Entry 4M3T (X-ray diffraction, 1.90 A resolution); this record covers chains A and T of the 3 polymer chains in the assembly.

Chain A:
Protein: DNA polymerase
Source organism: Enterobacteria phage RB69
Notes: EC 2.7.7.7
UniProt: Q38087 (DPOL_BPR69); residues 1-903 here = UniProt positions 1-903
Amino-acid sequence (903 residues; row label = number of the first residue in the row):
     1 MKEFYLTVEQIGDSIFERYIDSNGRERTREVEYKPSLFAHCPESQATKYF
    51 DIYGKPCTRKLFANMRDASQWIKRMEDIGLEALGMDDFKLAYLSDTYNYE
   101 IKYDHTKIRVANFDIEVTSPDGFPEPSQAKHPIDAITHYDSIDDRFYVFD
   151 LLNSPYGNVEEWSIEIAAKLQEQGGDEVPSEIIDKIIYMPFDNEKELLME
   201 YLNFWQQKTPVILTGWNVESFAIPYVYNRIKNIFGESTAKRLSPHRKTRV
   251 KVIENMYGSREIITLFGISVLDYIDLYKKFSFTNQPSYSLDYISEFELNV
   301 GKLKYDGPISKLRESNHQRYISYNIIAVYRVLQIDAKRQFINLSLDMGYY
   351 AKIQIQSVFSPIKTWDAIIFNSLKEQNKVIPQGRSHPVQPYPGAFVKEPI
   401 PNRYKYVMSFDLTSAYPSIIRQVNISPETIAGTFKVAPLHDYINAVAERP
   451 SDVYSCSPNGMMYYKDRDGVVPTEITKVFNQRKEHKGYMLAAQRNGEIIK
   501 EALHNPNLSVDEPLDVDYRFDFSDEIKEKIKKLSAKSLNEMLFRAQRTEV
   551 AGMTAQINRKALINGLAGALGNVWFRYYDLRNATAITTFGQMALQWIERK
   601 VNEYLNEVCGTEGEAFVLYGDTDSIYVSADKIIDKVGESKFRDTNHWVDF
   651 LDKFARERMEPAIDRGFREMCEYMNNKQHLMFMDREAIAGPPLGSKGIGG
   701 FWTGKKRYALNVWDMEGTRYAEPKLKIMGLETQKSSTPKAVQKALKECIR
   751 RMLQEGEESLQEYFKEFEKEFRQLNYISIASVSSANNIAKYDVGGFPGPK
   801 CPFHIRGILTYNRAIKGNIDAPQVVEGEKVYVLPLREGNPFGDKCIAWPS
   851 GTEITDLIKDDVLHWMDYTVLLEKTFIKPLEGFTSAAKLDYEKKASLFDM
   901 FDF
Not modelled in the structure: 902-903
Construct notes: engineered mutation Ala222 (Asp in Q38087), Ala327 (Asp in Q38087), Ala415 (Leu in Q38087), Ala561 (Leu in Q38087), Gly565 (Ser in Q38087), Ala567 (Tyr in Q38087)
Bound ions: Ca2+ site 1 near Glu116 (its only coordinating residue here); Ca2+ site 2: Asp411, Leu412, Asp623 (together with ATP); Ca2+ site 3: Asn505, Asn507, Lys531; Ca2+ site 4: Asp623 (together with ATP)
Residues lining bound ligands: ATP (adenosine-5'-triphosphate): Asp411, Leu412, Thr413, Ser414, Ala415, Tyr416, Pro417, Arg482, Lys486, Lys560, Asn564, Thr622, Asp623
UniProt features mapped onto this chain:
  - region: Thr248 to Thr264 (Beta hairpin), Lys705 to Tyr708 (Binding of DNA in B-conformation), Leu897 to Phe903 (Interaction with the polymerase clamp)
  - binding site (Mg(2+)): Asp114, Glu116, Asp411, Leu412, Asp623
  - binding site (substrate): Ser414, Tyr416, Arg482, Lys560
  - site: Asp621 (Optimization of metal coordination by the polymerase active site), Lys706 (Optimization of metal coordination by the polymerase active site), Asp714 (Essential for viral replication)
  - mutagenesis: Asp621 (D621A: Drastic decrease in the efficiency of incorporation of dGMP), Lys706 (K706A: Almost complete loss of polymerase activity), Asp714 (D714A: Complete loss of viral replication)
What the authors report for this chain:
  - binding site for DNA primer: Lys706
  - binding site for DNA template (chain T): Lys706

Chain T:
Molecule: DNA template
Sequence (18 nucleotides; each row starts with the number of its first residue):
     1 TCGTGGAAGCAGTCCGCG

Interface between chain A and chain T:
Residue-residue contacts (49; chain A residue first):
  Glu219(A) - DC2(T)  hydrogen bond to the base
  Lys251(A) - DC2(T)  base contact
  Ile253(A) - DC2(T)  phosphate contact
  Glu254(A) - DC2(T)  sugar contact
  Asn255(A) - DT1(T)  base contact
  Asn255(A) - DC2(T)  phosphate contact
  Arg260(A) - DC2(T)  salt bridge to the phosphate
  Ile262(A) - DC2(T)  base contact
  Asp275(A) - DG3(T)  base contact
  Phe359(A) - DG3(T)  sugar contact
  Ser360(A) - DG3(T)  phosphate contact
  Ser360(A) - DT4(T)  hydrogen bond to the phosphate
  Pro361(A) - DG3(T)  phosphate contact
  Pro361(A) - DT4(T)  phosphate contact
  Ile362(A) - DT4(T)  hydrogen bond to the phosphate
  Tyr391(A) - DG5(T)  hydrogen bond to the phosphate
  Tyr391(A) - DG6(T)  sugar contact
  Pro392(A) - DG6(T)  phosphate contact
  Pro392(A) - DA7(T)  phosphate contact
  Gly393(A) - DG6(T)  hydrogen bond to the phosphate
  Gly393(A) - DA7(T)  hydrogen bond to the phosphate
  Ala394(A) - DA7(T)  sugar contact
  Val396(A) - DA7(T)  phosphate contact
  Val396(A) - DA8(T)  phosphate contact
  Asn564(A) - DT4(T)  base contact
  Gly565(A) - DT4(T)  base contact
  Gly568(A) - DT4(T)  base contact
  Gly568(A) - DG5(T)  sugar contact
  Ala569(A) - DT4(T)  sugar contact
  Gly571(A) - DG5(T)  sugar contact
  Asn572(A) - DT4(T)  hydrogen bond to the phosphate
  Asn572(A) - DG5(T)  hydrogen bond to the phosphate
  Lys705(A) - DA8(T)  salt bridge to the phosphate
  Lys705(A) - DG9(T)  sugar contact
  Lys706(A) - DG6(T)  base contact
  Lys706(A) - DA7(T)  base contact
  Lys706(A) - DA8(T)  sugar contact
  Arg707(A) - DG9(T)  phosphate contact
  Arg707(A) - DC10(T)  salt bridge to the phosphate
  Ser784(A) - DT1(T)  hydrogen bond to the base
  Asn786(A) - DT1(T)  hydrogen bond to the base
  Pro799(A) - DC14(T)  phosphate contact
  Lys800(A) - DT13(T)  phosphate contact
  Lys800(A) - DC14(T)  hydrogen bond to the phosphate
  Cys801(A) - DT13(T)  sugar contact
  Phe803(A) - DG12(T)  sugar contact
  Gly827(A) - DT1(T)  base contact
  Lys844(A) - DT13(T)  salt bridge to the phosphate
  Lys874(A) - DG12(T)  salt bridge to the phosphate
Interface residues without a listed pair, chain A (43 interface residues in all): Lys279, Gln356, Lys363, Glu398, Glu731, Lys734, Arg806, Lys878
Interface residues without a listed pair, chain T (14 interface residues in all): DA11

Overview:
43 residues of chain A face 14 of chain T across their interface; the contacts include 11 hydrogen bonds and 5
salt bridges. Polar pairs include Glu219(A)-DC2(T), Ser784(A)-DT1(T) and Asn786(A)-DT1(T). Bound to chain A:
ATP. From the paper: a binding site for DNA primer at Lys706(A); a binding site for DNA template (chain T) at
Lys706(A).
Chain A is DNA polymerase (Enterobacteria phage RB69) and chain T is DNA template; the structure, RB69 DNA
polymerase ternary complex with dT/dG at position n-2 of primer/template duplex, was determined by X-ray
diffraction together with 4M3R, 4M3U, 4M3W, 4M3X, 4M3Y, 4M3Z and 3 further entries from the same study.
